PDB entry 5J8C | X-ray diffraction, 2.17 A resolution | chain A

[Chain A]
Name: Histone acetyltransferase KAT8
Organism: Homo sapiens
Notes: EC 2.3.1.48
Reference sequence: Q9H7Z6 (KAT8_HUMAN); numbering as in UniProt (aligned over 177-458)
Amino-acid sequence (307 residues; each row starts with the number of its first residue):
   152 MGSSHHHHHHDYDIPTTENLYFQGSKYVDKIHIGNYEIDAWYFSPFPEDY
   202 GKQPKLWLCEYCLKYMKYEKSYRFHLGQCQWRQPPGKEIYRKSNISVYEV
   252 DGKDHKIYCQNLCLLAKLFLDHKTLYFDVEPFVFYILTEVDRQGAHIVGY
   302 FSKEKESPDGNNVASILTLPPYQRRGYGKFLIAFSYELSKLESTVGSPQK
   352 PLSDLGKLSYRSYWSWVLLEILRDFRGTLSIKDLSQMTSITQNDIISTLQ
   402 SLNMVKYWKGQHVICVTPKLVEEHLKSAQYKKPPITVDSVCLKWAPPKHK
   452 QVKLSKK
Not modelled in the structure: 152-174, 377, 448-458
Sequence notes: initiating methionine (152); expression tag (153-176); engineered mutation Ser316 (Cys in Q9H7Z6), Gln350 (Glu in Q9H7Z6)
Modified residues: Lys274 (N(6)-acetyllysine; ALY)
Metal / ion sites: Zn2+: Cys210, Cys213, His226, Cys230; Na+ site 1 near Ile298 (its only coordinating residue here); Na+ site 2: Ala334, Glu338, Tyr364

[Overview]
Cys210, Cys213, His226 and Cys230 form the Zn2+ site. Ala334, Glu338 and Tyr364 form the Na+ site 2.
Chain A is Histone acetyltransferase KAT8 (Homo sapiens); the structure, Human MOF C316S, E350Q crystal
structure, was determined by X-ray diffraction, deposited together with 5J8F.
